6A5L - chains N and e of the 25 polymer chains in the assembly; structure by electron microscopy, 5.60 A resolution (low resolution: residue-level contacts below are approximate; hydrogen-bond / salt-bridge calls are withheld).

# Chain N
Molecule: 198-nt DNA strand
Sequence (198 nucleotides; row label = number of the first residue in the row; numbers below 1 keep their minus sign (DG-125 is residue -125)):
  -125 GCTTACGTCA GTCTGGCCAT CTTTGTGTTT GGTGTGTTTG GGTGGTGGCC GTTTTCGTTG
   -65 TTTTTTTCTG TCTCGTGCCT GGTGTCTTGG GTGTAATCCC CTTGGCGGTT AAAACGCGGG
    -5 GGACAGCGCG TACGTGCGTT TAAGCGGTGC TAGAGCTGTC TACGACCAAT TGAGCGGCCT
    55 CGGCACCGGG ATTCTGAT
Not modelled in the structure: -125 to -54, -41 to -33

# Chain e
Name: Histone H3.3
Organism: Homo sapiens
UniProtKB: P84243 (H33_HUMAN); residues 0-135 here correspond to UniProt positions 1-136 (UniProt number = residue number + 1)
Amino-acid sequence (139 residues; row label = number of the first residue in the row; numbers below 1 keep their minus sign (Gly-3 is residue -3)):
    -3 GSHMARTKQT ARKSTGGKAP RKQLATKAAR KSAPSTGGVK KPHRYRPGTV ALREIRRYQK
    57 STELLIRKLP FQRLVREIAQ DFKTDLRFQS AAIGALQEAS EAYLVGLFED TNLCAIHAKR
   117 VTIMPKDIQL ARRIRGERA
Not modelled in the structure: -3 to 38
Sequence notes: expression tag (-3 to -1)
Curated features (UniProtKB/Swiss-Prot):
  - site: Ser31 (Interaction with ZMYND11)
  - modified residue: Arg2 (Asymmetric dimethylarginine), Thr3 (Phosphothreonine), Lys4 (Allysine), Gln5 (5-glutamyl dopamine), Thr6 (Phosphothreonine), Arg8 (Citrulline), Lys9 (N6,N6,N6-trimethyllysine), Ser10 (ADP-ribosylserine), Thr11 (Phosphothreonine), Lys14 (N6-(2-hydroxyisobutyryl)lysine), Arg17 (Asymmetric dimethylarginine), Lys18 (N6-(2-hydroxyisobutyryl)lysine), Lys23 (N6-(2-hydroxyisobutyryl)lysine), Arg26 (Citrulline), Lys27 (N6,N6,N6-trimethyllysine), Ser28 (ADP-ribosylserine), Ser31 (Phosphoserine), Lys36 (N6,N6,N6-trimethyllysine), Lys37 (N6-methyllysine), Tyr41 (Phosphotyrosine) and 9 more in UniProt
  - lipidation: Lys18 (N6-decanoyllysine)

# Chain N / chain e interface
Pairs across the interface (14):
  DA-14(N) - Arg63(e)
  DA-13(N) - Arg63(e)
  DG-8(N) - Arg40(e)
  DG-5(N) - Arg42(e)
  DG-5(N) - Pro43(e)
  DG-4(N) - Thr118(e)
  DA-3(N) - Val117(e)
  DA-3(N) - Thr118(e)
  DC-2(N) - Arg116(e)
  DC-2(N) - Met120(e)
  DT69(N) - Thr45(e)
  DG70(N) - Arg42(e)
  DG70(N) - Thr45(e)
  DA71(N) - Arg42(e)
Interface residues without a listed pair, chain e (10 interface residues in all): His39

# In short
The chain N/chain e interface involves 10 residues from each chain.
Here chain N is a 198-nt DNA strand and chain e is Histone H3.3 (Homo sapiens). Entry 6A5L (RNA polymerase II
elongation complex stalled at SHL(-1) of the nucleosome, with foreign DNA) was determined by electron
microscopy (same publication as 6A5O, 6A5P, 6A5R, 6A5T, 6A5U and 6INQ).
